PDB entry 6VRC | electron microscopy, 3.20 A resolution | chains A and B

# Chain A
Molecule: CRISPR-associated endoribonuclease Cas13a
Organism: Listeria seeligeri serovar 1/2b (strain ATCC 35967 / DSM 20751 / CIP 100100 / SLCC 3954)
Notes: EC 3.1.-.-
UniProtKB: P0DPB8 (CS13A_LISSS); residues 1-1120 here = UniProt positions 1-1120
Sequence (1126 residues; each row starts with the number of its first residue):
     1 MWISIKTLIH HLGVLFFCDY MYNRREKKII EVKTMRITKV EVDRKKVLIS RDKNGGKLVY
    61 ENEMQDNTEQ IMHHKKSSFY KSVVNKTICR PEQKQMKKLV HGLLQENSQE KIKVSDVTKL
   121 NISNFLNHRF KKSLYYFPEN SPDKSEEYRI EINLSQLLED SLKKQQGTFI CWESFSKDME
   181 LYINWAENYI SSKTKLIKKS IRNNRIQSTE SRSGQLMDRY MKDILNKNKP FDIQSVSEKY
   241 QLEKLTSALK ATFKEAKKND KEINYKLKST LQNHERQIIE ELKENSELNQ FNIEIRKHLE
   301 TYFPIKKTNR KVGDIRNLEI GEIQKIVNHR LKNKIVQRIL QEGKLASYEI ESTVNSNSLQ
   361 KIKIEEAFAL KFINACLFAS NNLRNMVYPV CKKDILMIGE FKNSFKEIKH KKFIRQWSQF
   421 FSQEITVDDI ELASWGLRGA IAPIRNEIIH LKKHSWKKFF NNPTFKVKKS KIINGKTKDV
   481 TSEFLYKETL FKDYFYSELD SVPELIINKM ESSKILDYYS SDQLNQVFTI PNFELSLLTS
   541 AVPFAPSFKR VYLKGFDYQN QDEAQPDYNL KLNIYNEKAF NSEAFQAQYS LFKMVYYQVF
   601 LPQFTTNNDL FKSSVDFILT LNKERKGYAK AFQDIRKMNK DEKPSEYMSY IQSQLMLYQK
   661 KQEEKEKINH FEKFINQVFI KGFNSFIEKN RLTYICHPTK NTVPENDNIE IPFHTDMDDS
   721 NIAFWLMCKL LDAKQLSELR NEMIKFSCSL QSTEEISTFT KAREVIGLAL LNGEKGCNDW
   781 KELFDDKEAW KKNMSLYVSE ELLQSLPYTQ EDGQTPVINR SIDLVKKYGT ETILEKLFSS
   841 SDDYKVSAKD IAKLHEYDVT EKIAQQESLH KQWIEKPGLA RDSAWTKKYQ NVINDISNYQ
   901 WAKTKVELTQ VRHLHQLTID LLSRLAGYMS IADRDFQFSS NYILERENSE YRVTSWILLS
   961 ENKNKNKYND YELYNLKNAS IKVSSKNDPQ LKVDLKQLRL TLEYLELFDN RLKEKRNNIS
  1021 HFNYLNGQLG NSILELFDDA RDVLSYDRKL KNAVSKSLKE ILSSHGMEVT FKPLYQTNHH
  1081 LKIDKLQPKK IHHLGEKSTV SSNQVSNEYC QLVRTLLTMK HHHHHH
Unresolved in the structure: 1-33, 391-403, 444-448, 470-480, 947-997, 1121-1126
Sequence notes: expression tag (1121-1126)

# Chain B
Molecule: 60-nt RNA strand
Organism: Listeria seeligeri serovar 1/2b str. SLCC3954
Sequence (60 nucleotides; row label = number of the first residue in the row):
     1 GACUACCUCU AUAUGAAAGA GGACUAAAAC CAUAUUUCCA AACUCCACUU UGACUACACC
Unresolved in the structure: 52-60

# Chain A / chain B interface
Residue-residue contacts - 191 pairs, chain A then chain B:
  Thr34(A) - A20(B)  sugar contact
  Thr34(A) - C46(B)  hydrogen bond to the phosphate
  Thr34(A) - A47(B)  hydrogen bond to the phosphate
  Met35(A) - A20(B)  phosphate contact
  Met35(A) - G21(B)  phosphate contact
  Met35(A) - C46(B)  phosphate contact
  Met35(A) - A47(B)  phosphate contact
  Arg36(A) - G21(B)  salt bridge to the phosphate
  Arg36(A) - G22(B)  salt bridge to the phosphate
  Arg36(A) - C46(B)  phosphate contact
  Ile37(A) - A20(B)  phosphate contact
  Ile37(A) - G21(B)  hydrogen bond to the phosphate
  Thr38(A) - G21(B)  hydrogen bond to the phosphate
  Thr38(A) - G22(B)  phosphate contact
  Lys39(A) - G22(B)  salt bridge to the phosphate
  Lys39(A) - A23(B)  salt bridge to the phosphate
  Val40(A) - C45(B)  phosphate contact
  Ile49(A) - G21(B)  sugar contact
  Ile49(A) - C24(B)  base contact
  Arg51(A) - C24(B)  hydrogen bond to the base
  Lys75(A) - C45(B)  phosphate contact
  Lys75(A) - C46(B)  salt bridge to the phosphate
  Ser78(A) - C45(B)  sugar contact
  Ser78(A) - C46(B)  sugar contact
  Lys81(A) - C45(B)  base contact
  Lys81(A) - C46(B)  hydrogen bond to the sugar
  Ser82(A) - C46(B)  phosphate contact
  Ser82(A) - A47(B)  hydrogen bond to the phosphate
  Asn85(A) - C46(B)  hydrogen bond to the sugar
  Arg90(A) - A47(B)  sugar contact
  Arg90(A) - C48(B)  hydrogen bond to the sugar
  Glu92(A) - A47(B)  sugar contact
  His128(A) - G15(B)  base contact
  His128(A) - U51(B)  stacking on the base
  Arg129(A) - G15(B)  hydrogen bond to the sugar
  Phe137(A) - U12(B)  base contact
  Pro138(A) - U12(B)  base contact
  Glu139(A) - U12(B)  base contact
  Asn188(A) - U12(B)  base contact
  Tyr189(A) - A16(B)  phosphate contact
  Ser192(A) - U12(B)  base contact
  Lys193(A) - A17(B)  salt bridge to the phosphate
  Leu196(A) - U10(B)  sugar contact
  Leu196(A) - A11(B)  sugar contact
  Ile197(A) - A20(B)  sugar contact
  Lys199(A) - A11(B)  salt bridge to the phosphate
  Ser200(A) - C9(B)  hydrogen bond to the sugar
  Ser200(A) - G19(B)  hydrogen bond to the base
  Ser200(A) - A20(B)  base contact
  Asn203(A) - C9(B)  phosphate contact
  Asn203(A) - U10(B)  phosphate contact
  Asn204(A) - U8(B)  hydrogen bond to the sugar
  Asn204(A) - C9(B)  sugar contact
  Ser208(A) - C9(B)  hydrogen bond to the phosphate
  Ser211(A) - C9(B)  hydrogen bond to the phosphate
  Ser211(A) - U10(B)  phosphate contact
  Lys261(A) - U50(B)  phosphate contact
  Glu262(A) - U50(B)  hydrogen bond to the sugar
  Tyr265(A) - U50(B)  stacking on the base
  Lys268(A) - A18(B)  salt bridge to the phosphate
  Gln272(A) - A16(B)  base contact
  Gln272(A) - A18(B)  hydrogen bond to the base
  Glu275(A) - A13(B)  base contact
  Arg276(A) - U14(B)  salt bridge to the phosphate
  Ile279(A) - A13(B)  sugar contact
  Leu282(A) - A13(B)  base contact
  Lys283(A) - A13(B)  salt bridge to the phosphate
  Asn289(A) - A11(B)  hydrogen bond to the base
  Asn289(A) - A13(B)  base contact
  Arg296(A) - A17(B)  base contact
  Arg296(A) - A18(B)  phosphate contact
  Thr301(A) - G1(B)  sugar contact
  Tyr302(A) - G1(B)  base contact
  Tyr302(A) - A2(B)  hydrogen bond to the phosphate
  Pro304(A) - G1(B)  base contact
  Ile305(A) - A18(B)  base contact
  Lys306(A) - G19(B)  salt bridge to the phosphate
  Lys306(A) - U49(B)  base contact
  Lys307(A) - U49(B)  hydrogen bond to the base
  Thr308(A) - U49(B)  hydrogen bond to the base
  Asn309(A) - G1(B)  base contact
  Arg310(A) - U4(B)  hydrogen bond to the sugar
  Lys311(A) - G1(B)  base contact
  Lys311(A) - U4(B)  hydrogen bond to the base
  Val312(A) - G1(B)  base contact
  Gly313(A) - G1(B)  base contact
  Asn333(A) - C7(B)  phosphate contact
  Lys334(A) - C7(B)  phosphate contact
  Lys334(A) - U8(B)  salt bridge to the phosphate
  Gln341(A) - U25(B)  hydrogen bond to the phosphate
  Lys344(A) - U25(B)  salt bridge to the phosphate
  Ser356(A) - C24(B)  base contact
  Gln360(A) - A23(B)  sugar contact
  Lys363(A) - C24(B)  phosphate contact
  Lys363(A) - U25(B)  sugar contact
  Ile364(A) - A23(B)  base contact
  Phe544(A) - A29(B)  base contact
  Phe544(A) - C30(B)  sugar contact
  Ala545(A) - C31(B)  sugar contact
  Pro546(A) - C31(B)  phosphate contact
  Ser547(A) - C31(B)  hydrogen bond to the phosphate
  Ser547(A) - A32(B)  phosphate contact
  Lys549(A) - U35(B)  salt bridge to the phosphate
  Arg550(A) - C30(B)  hydrogen bond to the phosphate
  Arg550(A) - C31(B)  salt bridge to the phosphate
  Lys554(A) - A40(B)  salt bridge to the phosphate
  Asp557(A) - C39(B)  hydrogen bond to the sugar
  Asp557(A) - A40(B)  phosphate contact
  Tyr558(A) - A40(B)  phosphate contact
  Tyr558(A) - A41(B)  hydrogen bond to the phosphate
  Gln561(A) - A40(B)  hydrogen bond to the sugar
  Asp562(A) - C38(B)  base contact
  Asp562(A) - C39(B)  base contact
  Gln565(A) - A40(B)  base contact
  Tyr568(A) - A40(B)  sugar contact
  Phe580(A) - U35(B)  phosphate contact
  Gln586(A) - A34(B)  hydrogen bond to the base
  Lys593(A) - A32(B)  base contact
  Tyr597(A) - A32(B)  stacking on the base
  Asn622(A) - A42(B)  phosphate contact
  Arg625(A) - A41(B)  hydrogen bond to the phosphate
  Arg625(A) - A42(B)  salt bridge to the phosphate
  Tyr628(A) - C43(B)  base contact
  Ala629(A) - A42(B)  sugar contact
  Ala629(A) - C43(B)  sugar contact
  Lys630(A) - C43(B)  hydrogen bond to the sugar
  Ala631(A) - A42(B)  hydrogen bond to the phosphate
  Gln633(A) - C43(B)  sugar contact
  Ser653(A) - A23(B)  base contact
  Met656(A) - A23(B)  sugar contact
  Leu657(A) - A23(B)  base contact
  Gln659(A) - A27(B)  base contact
  Gln659(A) - A28(B)  base contact
  Lys660(A) - G21(B)  base contact
  Lys660(A) - G22(B)  hydrogen bond to the base
  Lys661(A) - C45(B)  salt bridge to the phosphate
  Lys665(A) - C45(B)  salt bridge to the phosphate
  Lys667(A) - U44(B)  salt bridge to the phosphate
  Lys673(A) - A42(B)  salt bridge to the phosphate
  Gln677(A) - A41(B)  hydrogen bond to the phosphate
  Lys734(A) - U33(B)  hydrogen bond to the base
  Ser737(A) - C31(B)  sugar contact
  Glu738(A) - C31(B)  base contact
  Arg740(A) - A32(B)  salt bridge to the phosphate
  Asn741(A) - C30(B)  base contact
  Asn741(A) - C31(B)  hydrogen bond to the sugar
  Lys745(A) - C30(B)  hydrogen bond to the base
  Gln866(A) - U36(B)  sugar contact
  Gln866(A) - U37(B)  phosphate contact
  His870(A) - U37(B)  salt bridge to the phosphate
  His870(A) - C38(B)  salt bridge to the phosphate
  Trp873(A) - C38(B)  phosphate contact
  Ile896(A) - U36(B)  base contact
  Ser897(A) - U36(B)  base contact
  Gln900(A) - U35(B)  base contact
  Gln900(A) - U36(B)  base contact
  Lys903(A) - U35(B)  base contact
  Arg912(A) - U33(B)  sugar contact
  Arg912(A) - A34(B)  salt bridge to the phosphate
  Gln916(A) - U33(B)  hydrogen bond to the sugar
  Arg924(A) - A27(B)  salt bridge to the phosphate
  Arg924(A) - A28(B)  salt bridge to the phosphate
  Tyr928(A) - A27(B)  sugar contact
  Ile931(A) - A27(B)  phosphate contact
  Arg934(A) - A26(B)  salt bridge to the phosphate
  Arg1048(A) - C6(B)  salt bridge to the phosphate
  Arg1048(A) - C7(B)  salt bridge to the phosphate
  Lys1049(A) - U25(B)  base contact
  Lys1049(A) - A26(B)  sugar contact
  Leu1050(A) - A26(B)  sugar contact
  Asn1052(A) - A2(B)  hydrogen bond to the phosphate
  Asn1052(A) - C3(B)  phosphate contact
  Asn1052(A) - A5(B)  hydrogen bond to the sugar
  Ser1055(A) - A2(B)  hydrogen bond to the base
  Lys1056(A) - C3(B)  sugar contact
  Lys1056(A) - U4(B)  salt bridge to the phosphate
  Lys1056(A) - A27(B)  sugar contact
  Ser1057(A) - A28(B)  hydrogen bond to the phosphate
  Lys1059(A) - C3(B)  sugar contact
  Glu1060(A) - A27(B)  sugar contact
  Glu1060(A) - A28(B)  phosphate contact
  Phe1071(A) - A2(B)  hydrogen bond to the base
  Lys1072(A) - A2(B)  hydrogen bond to the base
  Leu1074(A) - A2(B)  base contact
  Ile1091(A) - U37(B)  sugar contact
  His1092(A) - C38(B)  phosphate contact
  His1093(A) - U36(B)  sugar contact
  His1093(A) - U37(B)  sugar contact
  His1093(A) - C38(B)  phosphate contact
  Leu1094(A) - C38(B)  hydrogen bond to the phosphate
  Gly1095(A) - C38(B)  hydrogen bond to the phosphate
Interface residues without a listed pair, chain A (156 interface residues in all): Arg205, Arg212, Ser213, Gly214, Asn292, Glu300, Gln337, Leu359, Lys509, Asn560, Gln598, Asp634, Gln652, Leu655, Ala733, Leu770, Ile874, Ile893, Asp920, Ala1053, Pro1073

# In short
156 residues of chain A face 51 of chain B across their interface; the contacts include 47 hydrogen bonds, 31
salt bridges and 3 aromatic stacking contacts. Polar pairs include Arg51(A)-C24(B), Ser200(A)-G19(B) and
Gln272(A)-A18(B).
Here chain A is CRISPR-associated endoribonuclease Cas13a (Listeria seeligeri serovar 1/2b (strain ATCC 35967
/ DSM 20751 / CIP 100100 / SLCC 3954)) and chain B is a 60-nt RNA strand (Listeria seeligeri serovar 1/2b str.
SLCC3954). Entry 6VRC (Cryo-EM structure of Cas13(crRNA)) was determined by electron microscopy, deposited
together with 6VRB.
